PDB entry 8F2N | electron microscopy, 3.00 A resolution | chains C and AJ of the 47 polymer chains in the assembly

[Chain C (and AJ)]
Protein: Major capsid protein
Source organism: Bacillus phage phi29
Notes: chain AJ of this document is another copy of the same molecule, construct and numbering; everything in this record applies to it too
UniProt: P13849 (CAPSD_BPPH2); residues 1-448 here = UniProt positions 1-448
Sequence (448 residues; each row starts with the number of its first residue):
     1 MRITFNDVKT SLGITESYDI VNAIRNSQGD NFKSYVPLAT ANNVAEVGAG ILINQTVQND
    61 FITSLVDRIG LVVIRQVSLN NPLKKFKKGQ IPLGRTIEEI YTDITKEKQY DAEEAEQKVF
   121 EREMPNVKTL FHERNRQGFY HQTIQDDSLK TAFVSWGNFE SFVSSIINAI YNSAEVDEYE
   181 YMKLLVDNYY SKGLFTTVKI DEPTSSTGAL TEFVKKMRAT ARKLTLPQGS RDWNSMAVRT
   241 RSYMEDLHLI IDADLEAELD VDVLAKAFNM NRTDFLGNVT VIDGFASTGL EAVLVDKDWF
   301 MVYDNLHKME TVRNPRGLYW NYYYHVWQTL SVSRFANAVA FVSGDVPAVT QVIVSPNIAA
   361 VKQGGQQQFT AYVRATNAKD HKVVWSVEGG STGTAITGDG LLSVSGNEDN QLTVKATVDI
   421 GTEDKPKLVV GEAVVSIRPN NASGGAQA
Disordered / not traced: 440-448

[Interface between chain C and chain AJ]
Pairs across the interface - 37 pairs, chain C then chain AJ:
  Met1(C) - Arg95(AJ)  hydrogen bond (backbone-side chain)
  Arg2(C) - Glu133(AJ)  salt bridge
  Gln58(C) - Ile358(AJ)
  Phe61(C) - Pro125(AJ)
  Ile62(C) - Val127(AJ)  hydrophobic
  Thr63(C) - Ile358(AJ)
  Thr63(C) - Ala359(AJ)
  Thr63(C) - Ala360(AJ)
  Ser64(C) - Val127(AJ)  hydrogen bond (side chain-backbone)
  Ser64(C) - Thr129(AJ)  hydrogen bond (backbone-side chain)
  Ser64(C) - Ile358(AJ)
  Leu65(C) - Ile100(AJ)  hydrophobic
  Val66(C) - Glu98(AJ)
  Asp147(C) - Lys308(AJ)  salt bridge
  Asp147(C) - Trp327(AJ)
  Ser148(C) - Trp327(AJ)
  Lys150(C) - Pro92(AJ)
  Lys150(C) - Leu93(AJ)
  Lys150(C) - Gly94(AJ)
  Thr151(C) - Gly94(AJ)
  Thr151(C) - Arg134(AJ)
  Phe153(C) - Leu93(AJ)
  Phe153(C) - Gly94(AJ)
  Val154(C) - Leu93(AJ)
  Ser155(C) - Leu93(AJ)
  Trp156(C) - Leu93(AJ)
  Arg313(C) - Lys308(AJ)
  Arg313(C) - Glu310(AJ)  salt bridge
  Pro315(C) - Glu310(AJ)
  Pro315(C) - Val312(AJ)  hydrophobic
  Pro315(C) - His325(AJ)  hydrogen bond (backbone-side chain)
  Arg316(C) - Phe139(AJ)
  Arg316(C) - Tyr323(AJ)
  Arg316(C) - His325(AJ)
  Leu318(C) - Lys308(AJ)
  Leu318(C) - Glu310(AJ)
  Leu318(C) - His325(AJ)
Also at the interface, not in a pair above, chain C (22 interface residues in all): Asn314
Also at the interface, not in a pair above, chain AJ (27 interface residues in all): Met124, Lys128, Phe131, His141, Leu306, Thr311

[Summary]
Chain C and chain AJ form an interface of 22 and 27 residues respectively, with 4 hydrogen bonds and 3 salt
bridges. Polar contacts include Arg2(C)-Glu133(AJ), Asp147(C)-Lys308(AJ) and Arg313(C)-Glu310(AJ).
Chain C and chain AJ are both Major capsid protein (Bacillus phage phi29); the structure, Phi-29
partially-expanded fiberless prohead, was determined by electron microscopy, deposited together with 8F2M and
8F2O.
